Entry 7LV9 (electron microscopy, 4.50 A resolution (low resolution: residue-level contacts below are approximate; hydrogen-bond / salt-bridge calls are withheld)); this record covers chains E and H of the 8 polymer chains in the assembly.

# Chain E
Molecule: Histone doublet Delta-Gamma (Gamma)
From: Marseillevirus marseillevirus
UniProtKB: D2XB48 (D2XB48_GBMV); residues 113-216 here correspond to UniProt positions 129-232 (UniProt number = residue number + 16)
Chain sequence (106 residues; row label = number of the first residue in the row):
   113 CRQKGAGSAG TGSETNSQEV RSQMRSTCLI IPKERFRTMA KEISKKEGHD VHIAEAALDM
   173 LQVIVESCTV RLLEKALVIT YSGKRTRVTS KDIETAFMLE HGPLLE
Disordered / not traced: 215-218
Sequence notes: expression tag (217-218)

# Chain H
Molecule: 95-nt DNA strand
Sequence (95 nucleotides; each row starts with the number of its first residue; numbers below 1 keep their minus sign (DA-60 is residue -60)):
   -60 ATCTGACACG TGCCTGGAGA CTAGGGAGTA ATCCCCTTGG CGGTTAAAAC GCGGGGGAGA
     0 ATCCGTACGT GCGTTTAAGC GGTGCTAGAG CTGTC

# Interface between chain E and chain H
Contacting residue pairs - 19 pairs, chain E then chain H:
  Arg114(E) - DA17(H)
  Arg114(E) - DG18(H)
  Gln115(E) - DC19(H)
  Lys116(E) - DC19(H)
  Thr127(E) - DT9(H)
  Thr127(E) - DG10(H)
  Asn128(E) - DG8(H)
  Asn128(E) - DT9(H)
  Pro144(E) - DA17(H)
  Pro144(E) - DG18(H)
  Lys145(E) - DG18(H)
  Glu146(E) - DA17(H)
  Glu146(E) - DG18(H)
  Arg147(E) - DA16(H)
  Arg147(E) - DA17(H)
  His164(E) - DA26(H)
  His164(E) - DG27(H)
  Lys196(E) - DG-2(H)
  Arg199(E) - DC7(H)
Interface residues without a listed pair, chain H (12 interface residues in all): DG20

# In short
The chain E/chain H interface involves 12 residues from each chain.
Here chain E is Histone doublet Delta-Gamma (Gamma) (Marseillevirus marseillevirus) and chain H is a 95-nt DNA
strand. Entry 7LV9 (Marseillevirus heterotrimeric (hexameric) nucleosome) was determined by electron
microscopy, deposited together with 7LV8.
